PDB entry 3MIN | X-ray diffraction, 2.03 A resolution | chains B and C of the 4 polymer chains in the assembly

# Chain B
Protein: Nitrogenase molybdenum iron protein
Source organism: Azotobacter vinelandii
Notes: EC 1.18.6.1
UniProt: P07329 (NIFK_AZOVI); residues 2-523 here correspond to UniProt positions 1-522 (UniProt number = residue number - 1)
Chain sequence (522 residues; each row starts with the number of its first residue):
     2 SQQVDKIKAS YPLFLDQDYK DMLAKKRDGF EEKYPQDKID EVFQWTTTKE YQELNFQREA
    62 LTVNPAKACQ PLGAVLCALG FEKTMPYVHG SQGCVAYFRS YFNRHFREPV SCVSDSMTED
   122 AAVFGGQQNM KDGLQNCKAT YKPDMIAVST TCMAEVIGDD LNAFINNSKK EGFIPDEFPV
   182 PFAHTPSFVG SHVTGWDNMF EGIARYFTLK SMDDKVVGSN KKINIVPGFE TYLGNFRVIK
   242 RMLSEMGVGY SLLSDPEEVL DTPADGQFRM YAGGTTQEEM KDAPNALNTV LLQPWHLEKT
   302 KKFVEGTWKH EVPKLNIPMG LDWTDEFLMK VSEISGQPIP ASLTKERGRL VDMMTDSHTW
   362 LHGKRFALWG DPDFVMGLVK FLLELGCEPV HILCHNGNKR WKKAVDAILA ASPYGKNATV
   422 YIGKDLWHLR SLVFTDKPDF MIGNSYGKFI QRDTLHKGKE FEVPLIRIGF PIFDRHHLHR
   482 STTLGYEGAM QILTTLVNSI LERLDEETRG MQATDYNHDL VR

# Chain C
Protein: Nitrogenase molybdenum iron protein
Source organism: Azotobacter vinelandii
Notes: EC 1.18.6.1
UniProt: P07328 (NIFD_AZOVI); residues 2-492 here correspond to UniProt positions 1-491 (UniProt number = residue number - 1)
Chain sequence (491 residues; each row starts with the number of its first residue):
     2 TGMSREEVES LIQEVLEVYP EKARKDRNKH LAVNDPAVTQ SKKCIISNKK SQPGLMTIRG
    62 CAYAGSKGVV WGPIKDMIHI SHGPVGCGQY SRAGRRNYYI GTTGVNAFVT MNFTSDFQEK
   122 DIVFGGDKKL AKLIDEVETL FPLNKGISVQ SECPIGLIGD DIESVSKVKG AELSKTIVPV
   182 RCEGFRGVSQ SLGHHIANDA VRDWVLGKRD EDTTFASTPY DVAIIGDYNI GGDAWSSRIL
   242 LEEMGLRCVA QWSGDGSISE IELTPKVKLN LVHCYRSMNY ISRHMEEKYG IPWMEYNFFG
   302 PTKTIESLRA IAAKFDESIQ KKCEEVIAKY KPEWEAVVAK YRPRLEGKRV MLYIGGLRPR
   362 HVIGAYEDLG MEVVGTGYEF AHNDDYDRTM KEMGDSTLLY DDVTGYEFEE FVKRIKPDLI
   422 GSGIKEKFIF QKMGIPFREM HSWDYSGPYH GFDGFAIFAR DMDMTLNNPC WKKLQAPWEA
   482 SEGAEKVAAS A
Unresolved in the structure: 2-4, 36-44, 482-492

# Interface between chain B and chain C
Pairs across the interface - 48 pairs, chain B then chain C:
  Leu322(B) with Lys474(C)
  Asp323(B) with Lys474(C), salt bridge
  Asp326(B) with Pro478(C); Trp479(C)
  Met330(B) with Pro478(C), hydrophobic; Trp479(C), hydrophobic
  Ile340(B) with Trp479(C), hydrophobic
  Thr345(B) with Trp479(C), hydrogen bond; Glu480(C)
  Arg348(B) with Lys474(C), hydrogen bond (side chain-backbone); Leu475(C); Gln476(C), hydrogen bond (side chain-backbone); Ala477(C); Pro478(C); Trp479(C)
  Val352(B) with Lys474(C); Leu475(C), hydrophobic
  Asp353(B) with Lys433(C), salt bridge
  Thr356(B) with Gln432(C), hydrogen bond; Trp472(C)
  Asp357(B) with Phe429(C); Gln432(C), hydrogen bond
  His359(B) with Met465(C); Thr466(C), hydrogen bond; Asn469(C)
  Thr360(B) with Arg439(C); Met465(C)
  Trp361(B) with Tyr446(C), hydrophobic
  His363(B) with Met465(C); Asn469(C)
  Glu385(B) with Pro470(C)
  Gly387(B) with Pro470(C)
  Tyr415(B) with Pro470(C), hydrophobic
  Tyr487(B) with Trp479(C)
  Met512(B) with Thr103(C); Thr104(C)
  Gln513(B) with Gly102(C); Thr103(C), hydrogen bond; Asn107(C)
  Tyr517(B) with Tyr99(C); Tyr100(C)
  Asn518(B) with Tyr99(C), hydrogen bond
  Asp520(B) with Arg97(C), salt bridge; Tyr99(C), hydrogen bond
  Leu521(B) with Arg93(C); Ala94(C), hydrophobic
  Val522(B) with Tyr446(C)
  Arg523(B) with Tyr446(C)
Other interface residues (no listed pair), chain B (31 interface residues in all): Leu329, Met355, Leu384, Asp516
Other interface residues (no listed pair), chain C (29 interface residues in all): Ile101, Trp236, Cys471

# Overview
Chain B and chain C form an interface of 31 and 29 residues respectively; the contacts include 9 hydrogen
bonds and 3 salt bridges. Polar pairs include Asp323(B)-Lys474(C), Asp353(B)-Lys433(C) and Asp520(B)-Arg97(C).
Chain B is Nitrogenase molybdenum iron protein and chain C is Nitrogenase molybdenum iron protein, both from
Azotobacter vinelandii; the structure, Nitrogenase mofe protein from azotobacter vinelandii, oxidized state,
was determined by X-ray diffraction (same publication as 2MIN).
